PDB entry 8G43 | X-ray diffraction, 1.55 A resolution | chain A

== Chain A ==
Protein: Histone deacetylase 6
From: Homo sapiens
Notes: EC 3.5.1.98
UniProt: Q9UBN7 (HDAC6_HUMAN); numbering as in UniProt (aligned over 1109-1213)
Sequence (107 residues; row label = number of the first residue in the row):
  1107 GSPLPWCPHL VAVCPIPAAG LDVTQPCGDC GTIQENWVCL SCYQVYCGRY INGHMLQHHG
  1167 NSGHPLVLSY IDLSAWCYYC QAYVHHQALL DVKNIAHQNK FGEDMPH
Unresolved in the structure: 1107-1108, 1208-1213
Sequence notes: expression tag (1107-1108)
Metal / ion sites: Zn2+ site 1: C1113, H1115, C1183, C1186; Zn2+ site 2: C1133, C1136, C1153, H1160; Zn2+ site 3: C1145, H1164, H1170
Ligand contacts: ZU6 (3-{3-[2-(methylamino)-2-oxoethyl]-4-oxo-3,4-dihydroquinazolin-2-yl}propanoic acid): W1143, G1154, R1155, Y1156, M1161, L1162, V1173, W1182, Y1184, Y1189
From the paper describing this entry:
  - conformationally variable residues (side-chain flip): R1155
  - binding site for ZU6: G1154, R1155, W1182, Y1184, Y1189

== Summary ==
Bound to chain A: compound ZU6. C1113, H1115, C1183 and C1186 coordinate Zn2+ site 1. C1133, C1136, C1153 and
H1160 form the Zn2+ site 2. The paper reports a binding site for ZU6 at G1154, R1155 and W1182 among others;
conformational variability at R1155.
Chain A is Histone deacetylase 6 (Homo sapiens); the structure, Structure of HDAC6 zinc-finger ubiquitin
binding domain in complex with 3-(3-(2-(methylamino)-2-oxoethyl)-4-oxo-3,4-dihydroquinazolin-2-yl)propanoic
acid, was determined by X-ray diffraction, deposited together with 8G44 and 8G45.
